7XFH - chains B and J of the 11 polymer chains in the assembly; structure by electron microscopy, 2.90 A resolution.

[Chain B]
Protein: Histone H4
Source organism: Xenopus laevis
UniProtKB: P62799 (H4_XENLA); residues 0-102 here correspond to UniProt positions 1-103 (UniProt number = residue number + 1)
Chain sequence (103 residues; each row starts with the number of its first residue; numbering starts at 0):
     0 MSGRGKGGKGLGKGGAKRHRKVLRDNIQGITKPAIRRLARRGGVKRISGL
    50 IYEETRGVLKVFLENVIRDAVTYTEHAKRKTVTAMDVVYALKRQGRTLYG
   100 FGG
Disordered / not traced: 0-18

[Chain J]
Molecule: 152-nt DNA strand
Source organism: Xenopus laevis
Sequence (152 nucleotides; numbered -74 to 77; the number before each row is that of its first residue; numbers below 1 keep their minus sign (DC-74 is residue -74)):
   -74 CCTGGAGAATCCCGGTGCCGAGGCCGCTCAATTGGTCGTAGACAGCTCTA
   -24 GCACCGCTTAAACGCACGTACGCGCTGTCCCCCGCGTTTTAACCGCCAAG
    26 GGGACTACTCCCTAGTCTCCAGGCACGTGTCAGATATATACATCCTGTGC
    76 AT
Disordered / not traced: -74 to -73, 60-77

[Interface between chain B and chain J]
Residue-residue contacts - 11 pairs, chain B then chain J:
  Arg35(B) - DC8(J)  salt bridge to the phosphate
  Arg45(B) - DC7(J)  hydrogen bond to the sugar
  Arg45(B) - DC8(J)  phosphate contact
  Ile46(B) - DC7(J)  sugar contact
  Ile46(B) - DC8(J)  hydrogen bond to the phosphate
  Ser47(B) - DC7(J)  hydrogen bond to the phosphate
  Gly48(B) - DC7(J)  hydrogen bond to the phosphate
  Arg78(B) - DG28(J)  phosphate contact
  Lys79(B) - DG27(J)  salt bridge to the phosphate
  Lys79(B) - DG28(J)  hydrogen bond to the phosphate
  Thr80(B) - DG28(J)  hydrogen bond to the phosphate
Interface residues without a listed pair, chain B (11 interface residues in all): Arg39, Lys44, Lys77
Interface residues without a listed pair, chain J (5 interface residues in all): DC6

[Summary]
11 residues of chain B face 5 of chain J across their interface; the contacts include 6 hydrogen bonds and 2
salt bridges. Polar contacts include Arg45(B)-DC7(J), Ile46(B)-DC8(J) and Ser47(B)-DC7(J).
Here chain B is Histone H4 and chain J is a 152-nt DNA strand, both from Xenopus laevis. Entry 7XFH (Structure
of nucleosome-AAG complex (A-30I, post-catalytic state)) was determined by electron microscopy, deposited
together with 7XFC, 7XFI, 7XFJ, 7XFL, 7XFM and 7XFN.
